PDB entry 8X32 | electron microscopy, 4.40 A resolution (low resolution: residue-level contacts below are approximate; hydrogen-bond / salt-bridge calls are withheld) | chains I and E of the 14 polymer chains in the assembly

== Chain I ==
Molecule: 146-nt DNA strand
Organism: Saccharomyces cerevisiae
Sequence (146 nucleotides; row label = number of the first residue in the row):
     1 ATCAATATCCACCTGCAGATTCTACCAAAAGTGTATTTGGAAACTGCTCC
    51 ATCAAAAGGCATGTTCAGCGGAATTCCGCTGAACATGCCTTTTGATGGAG
   101 CAGTTTCCAAATACACTTTTGGTAGAATCTGCAGGTGGATATTGAT

== Chain E ==
Molecule: Histone H3
Organism: Saccharomyces cerevisiae
UniProt: A0A6A5Q536 (A0A6A5Q536_YEASX); residues 0-135 here correspond to UniProt positions 1-136 (UniProt number = residue number + 1)
Amino-acid sequence (136 residues; numbered 0 to 135; the number before each row is that of its first residue; numbering starts at 0):
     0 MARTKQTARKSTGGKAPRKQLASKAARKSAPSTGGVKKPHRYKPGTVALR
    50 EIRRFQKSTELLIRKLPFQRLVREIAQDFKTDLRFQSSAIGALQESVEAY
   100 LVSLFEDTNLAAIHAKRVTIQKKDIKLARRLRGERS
Disordered / not traced: 0-37, 135

== Chain I / chain E interface ==
Pairs across the interface (22; chain I residue first):
  DT6(I) with Tyr41(E)
  DA7(I) with Tyr41(E); Arg49(E)
  DT8(I) with Arg49(E)
  DG81(I) with Arg40(E); Pro43(E); Gly44(E)
  DA82(I) with Arg40(E); Tyr41(E); Lys42(E); Pro43(E); Gly44(E); Val46(E); Ala47(E)
  DA83(I) with Arg40(E); Tyr41(E)
  DT90(I) with Arg63(E); Leu65(E); Pro66(E); Arg69(E)
  DT91(I) with Arg63(E); Lys64(E)
Interface residues without a listed pair, chain I (11 interface residues in all): DC9, DC84, DC89
Interface residues without a listed pair, chain E (17 interface residues in all): Pro38, His39, Thr45, Lys56

== Summary ==
The interface between chain I and chain E involves 11 residues on one side and 17 on the other.
Here chain I is a 146-nt DNA strand and chain E is Histone H3, both from Saccharomyces cerevisiae. Entry 8X32
(The piccolo NuA4 bound to the H2A.Z nucleosome-H4KQ Complex with Ac-CoA at resetting state) was determined by
electron microscopy, deposited together with 8X2X, 8X2Y, 8X2Z, 8X30 and 8X31.
